PDB entry 7RE3 | electron microscopy, 3.33 A resolution | chains B and F of the 16 polymer chains in the assembly

[Chain B]
Protein: Non-structural protein 8
Organism: Severe acute respiratory syndrome coronavirus 2
UniProtKB: P0DTD1 (R1AB_SARS2); residues 1-198 here correspond to UniProt positions 3943-4140 (UniProt number = residue number + 3942)
Sequence (199 residues; numbered 0 to 198; the number before each row is that of its first residue; numbering starts at 0):
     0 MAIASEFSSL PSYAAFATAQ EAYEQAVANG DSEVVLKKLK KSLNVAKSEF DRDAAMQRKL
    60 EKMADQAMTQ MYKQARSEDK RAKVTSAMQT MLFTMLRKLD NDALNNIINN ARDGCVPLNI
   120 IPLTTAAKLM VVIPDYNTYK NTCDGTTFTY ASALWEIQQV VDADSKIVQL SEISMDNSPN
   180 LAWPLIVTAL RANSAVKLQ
Unresolved in the structure: 0-5, 192-198
Sequence notes: initiating methionine (0)

[Chain F]
Protein: Helicase
Organism: Severe acute respiratory syndrome coronavirus 2
Notes: EC 3.6.4.12, 3.6.4.13
UniProtKB: P0DTD1 (R1AB_SARS2); residues 1-601 here correspond to UniProt positions 5325-5925 (UniProt number = residue number + 5324)
Sequence (605 residues; each row starts with the number of its first residue; numbers below 1 keep their minus sign (Gly-3 is residue -3)):
    -3 GPHMAVGACV LCNSQTSLRC GACIRRPFLC CKCCYDHVIS TSHKLVLSVN PYVCNAPGCD
    57 VTDVTQLYLG GMSYYCKSHK PPISFPLCAN GQVFGLYKNT CVGSDNVTDF NAIATCDWTN
   117 AGDYILANTC TERLKLFAAE TLKATEETFK LSYGIATVRE VLSDRELHLS WEVGKPRPPL
   177 NRNYVFTGYR VTKNSKVQIG EYTFEKGDYG DAVVYRGTTT YKLNVGDYFV LTSHTVMPLS
   237 APTLVPQEHY VRITGLYPTL NISDEFSSNV ANYQKVGMQK YSTLQGPPGT GKSHFAIGLA
   297 LYYPSARIVY TACSHAAVDA LCEKALKYLP IDKCSRIIPA RARVECFDKF KVNSTLEQYV
   357 FCTVNALPET TADIVVFDEI SMATNYDLSV VNARLRAKHY VYIGDPAQLP APRTLLTKGT
   417 LEPEYFNSVC RLMKTIGPDM FLGTCRRCPA EIVDTVSALV YDNKLKAHKD KSAQCFKMFY
   477 KGVITHDVSS AINRPQIGVV REFLTRNPAW RKAVFISPYN SQNAVASKIL GLPTQTVDSS
   537 QGSEYDYVIF TQTTETAHSC NVNRFNVAIT RAKVGILCIM SDRDLYDKLQ FTSLEIPRRN
   597 VATLQ
Unresolved in the structure: -3 to 0, 591-601
Sequence notes: expression tag (-3 to 0)
Bound ions: Zn2+ site 1: Cys5, Cys8, Cys26, Cys29; Zn2+ site 2: Cys16, Cys19, His33, His39; Zn2+ site 3: Cys50, Cys55, Cys72, His75; Mg2+: Ser289 (together with ADP)
Ligand contacts:
  - ADP (adenosine-5'-diphosphate): Glu261, Phe262, Gly285, Thr286, Gly287, Lys288, Ser289, His290, Lys320, Arg442
  - aluminium fluoride (AF3): Gly282, Pro283, Pro284, Gly285, Thr286, Gly287, Lys288, Gln404, Arg443

[Interface between chain B and chain F]
Contacting residue pairs - 14 pairs, chain B then chain F:
  Leu59(B) - Ser80(F)
  Leu59(B) - Phe81(F)  hydrophobic
  Met62(B) - Leu65(F)
  Met62(B) - Gly67(F)
  Met62(B) - Ser80(F)
  Met62(B) - Phe81(F)  hydrophobic
  Met67(B) - Gly91(F)
  Met67(B) - Tyr93(F)
  Met70(B) - Ser44(F)
  Met70(B) - Val45(F)  hydrophobic
  Met70(B) - Gly91(F)
  Met70(B) - Leu92(F)
  Gln73(B) - Asn46(F)
  Asp78(B) - Val2(F)
Interface residues without a listed pair, chain B (12 interface residues in all): Met55, Ala63, Ala66, Gln69, Tyr71, Ala74
Interface residues without a listed pair, chain F (15 interface residues in all): Met68, Ile79, Phe90, Lys94

[Summary]
Chain B and chain F form an interface of 12 and 15 residues respectively. Bound to chain F: ADP and aluminium
fluoride. Cys5(F), Cys8(F), Cys26(F) and Cys29(F) coordinate Zn2+ site 1. Cys16(F), Cys19(F), His33(F) and
His39(F) coordinate Zn2+ site 2.
Chain B is Non-structural protein 8 and chain F is Helicase, both from Severe acute respiratory syndrome
coronavirus 2; the structure, SARS-CoV-2 replication-transcription complex bound to nsp13 helicase -
nsp13(2)-RTC dimer, was determined by electron microscopy, deposited together with 7RDX, 7RDY, 7RDZ, 7RE0,
7RE1 and 7RE2.
